8RNC - chains D and G of the 9 polymer chains in the assembly; structure by electron microscopy, 3.52 A resolution.

# Chain D
Name: Polymerase acidic protein
From: Influenza B virus (B/Memphis/13/2003)
Notes: EC 3.1.-.-
UniProtKB: Q5V8Z9 (Q5V8Z9_9INFB); residues 1-726 here = UniProt positions 1-726
Amino-acid sequence (726 residues; numbered 1 to 726; the number before each row is that of its first residue):
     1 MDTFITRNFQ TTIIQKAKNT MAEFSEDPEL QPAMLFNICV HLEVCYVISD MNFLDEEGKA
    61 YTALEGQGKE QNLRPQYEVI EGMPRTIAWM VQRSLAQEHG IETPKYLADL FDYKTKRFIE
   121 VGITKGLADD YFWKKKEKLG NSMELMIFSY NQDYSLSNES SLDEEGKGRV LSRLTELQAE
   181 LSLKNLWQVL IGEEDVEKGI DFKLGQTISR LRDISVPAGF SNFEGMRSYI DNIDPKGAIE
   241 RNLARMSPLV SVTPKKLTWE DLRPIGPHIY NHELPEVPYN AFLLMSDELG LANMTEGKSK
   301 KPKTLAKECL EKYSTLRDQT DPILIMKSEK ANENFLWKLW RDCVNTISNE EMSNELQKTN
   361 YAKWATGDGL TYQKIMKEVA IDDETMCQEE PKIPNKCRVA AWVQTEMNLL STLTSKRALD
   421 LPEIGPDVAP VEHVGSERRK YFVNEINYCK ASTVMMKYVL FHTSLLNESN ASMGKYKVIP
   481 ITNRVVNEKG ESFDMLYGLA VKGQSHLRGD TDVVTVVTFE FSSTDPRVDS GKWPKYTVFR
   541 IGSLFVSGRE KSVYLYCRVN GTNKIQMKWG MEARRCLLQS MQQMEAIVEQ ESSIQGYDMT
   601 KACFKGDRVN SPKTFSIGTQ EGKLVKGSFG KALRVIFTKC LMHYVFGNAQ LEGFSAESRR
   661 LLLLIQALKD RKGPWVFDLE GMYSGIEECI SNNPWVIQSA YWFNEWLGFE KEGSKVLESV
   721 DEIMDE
Not modelled in the structure: 62-74, 717-726
Reported in the primary citation:
  - mutagenesis - K631A/R634A: decreased catalytic activity
  - mutagenesis - K631A/R634A: decreased binding to Acidic leucine-rich nuclear phosphoprotein 32 family member A (chain G)

# Chain G
Name: Acidic leucine-rich nuclear phosphoprotein 32 family member A
From: Homo sapiens
UniProtKB: P39687 (AN32A_HUMAN); residues 1-249 here = UniProt positions 1-249
Amino-acid sequence (275 residues; numbered -25 to 249; the number before each row is that of its first residue; numbers below 1 keep their minus sign (Met-25 is residue -25)):
   -25 MKHHHHHHPM SDYDIPTTEN LYFQGAMEMG RRIHLELRNR TPSDVKELVL DNSRSNEGKL
    35 EGLTDEFEEL EFLSTINVGL TSIANLPKLN KLKKLELSDN RVSGGLEVLA EKCPNLTHLN
    95 LSGNKIKDLS TIEPLKKLEN LKSLDLFNCE VTNLNDYREN VFKLLPQLTY LDGYDRDDKE
   155 APDSDAEGYV EGLDDEEEDE DEEEYDEDAQ VVEDEEDEDE EEEGEEEDVS GEEEEDEEGY
   215 NDGEVDDEED EEELGEEERG QKRKREPEDE GEDDD
Not modelled in the structure: -25 to 0, 156-249
Sequence notes: initiating methionine (-25); expression tag (-24 to 0)

# Interface between chain D and chain G
Residue-residue contacts (21; chain D residue first):
  Thr405(D) - Asn127(G)
  Asn408(D) - Leu128(G)
  Asn408(D) - Asn129(G)  hydrogen bond (side chain-backbone)
  Ser411(D) - Asn129(G)  hydrogen bond
  Thr412(D) - Asn129(G)
  Thr412(D) - Asp130(G)
  Ser415(D) - Tyr148(G)
  Val546(D) - Asp152(G)
  Ser547(D) - Asp152(G)  hydrogen bond
  Ser547(D) - Lys153(G)  hydrogen bond (side chain-backbone)
  Ser547(D) - Glu154(G)
  Gly548(D) - Glu154(G)
  Arg549(D) - Asn94(G)  hydrogen bond
  Arg549(D) - Ser96(G)  hydrogen bond
  Arg549(D) - Asp119(G)  salt bridge
  Arg549(D) - Phe121(G)
  Gln620(D) - Leu103(G)
  Glu621(D) - Asp102(G)
  Glu621(D) - Leu103(G)
  Glu621(D) - Ser104(G)
  Lys631(D) - Asp130(G)  salt bridge
Interface residues without a listed pair, chain D (15 interface residues in all): Leu409, Glu488, Arg634
Interface residues without a listed pair, chain G (16 interface residues in all): Thr126
From the paper, about this interface:
  - pairs named by the authors: Ser411(D)-Asn129(G) (hydrogen bond), Ser547(D)-Asp152(G), Ser547(D)-Lys153(G) (backbone contact), Arg549(D)-Asp119(G), Lys631(D)-Asp130(G) (salt bridge), Arg634(D)-Asp130(G)
  - interface residues, chain D: Arg549(D)

# Overview
15 residues of chain D face 16 of chain G across their interface, with 6 hydrogen bonds and 2 salt bridges.
Polar pairs include Arg549(D)-Asp119(G), Lys631(D)-Asp130(G) and Asn408(D)-Asn129(G). The authors report a
hydrogen bond between Ser411(D) and Asn129(G); contacts between Ser547(D) and Asp152(G), Arg549(D) and
Asp119(G) and Arg634(D) and Asp130(G); a backbone contact between Ser547(D) and Lys153(G). The paper reports
that K631A/R634A of chain D reduce catalytic activity; the interface residue Arg549(D).
Chain D is Polymerase acidic protein (Influenza B virus (B/Memphis/13/2003)) and chain G is Acidic
leucine-rich nuclear phosphoprotein 32 family member A (Homo sapiens); the structure, Influenza B polymerase,
replication complex, an asymmetric polymerase dimer bound to human ANP32A (from "Influenza B ..., was
determined by electron microscopy (same publication as 8RN1, 8RN2, 8RN3, 8RN4, 8RN5, 8RN6 and 5 further
entries).
